PDB entry 6SUR | X-ray diffraction, 3.47 A resolution | chains I and J of the 4 polymer chains in the assembly

Chain I (and J):
Name: Autophagy-related protein 16-1
From: Mus musculus
Notes: chain J of this document is another copy of the same molecule, construct and numbering; everything in this record applies to it too
UniProt: Q8C0J2 (A16L1_MOUSE), isoform Q8C0J2-5; residue numbers follow UniProt; this construct covers 154-210
Amino-acid sequence (57 residues; each row starts with the number of its first residue):
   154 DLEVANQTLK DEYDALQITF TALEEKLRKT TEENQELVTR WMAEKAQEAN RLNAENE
Not modelled in the structure: 154-158, 209-210
Swiss-Prot annotation at these positions:
  - region: Ala-207 to Glu-210 (WIPI2-binding)
Reported in the primary citation:
  - self-association interface (contacts with another copy of this molecule); pairs are residue here / residue on that copy: Trp-194/Trp-194
  - mutagenesis - K198A, A202W, N206K: unchanged localization to WIPI2b

How chain I and chain J interact:
Pairs across the interface - 40 pairs, chain I then chain J:
  Asn-159(I) / Asn-159(J)  hydrogen bond (side chain-backbone)
  Asn-159(I) / Leu-162(J)
  Leu-162(I) / Leu-162(J)  hydrophobic
  Lys-163(I) / Leu-162(J)
  Tyr-166(I) / Glu-165(J)
  Tyr-166(I) / Tyr-166(J)  hydrophobic
  Tyr-166(I) / Leu-169(J)  hydrophobic
  Leu-169(I) / Tyr-166(J)  hydrophobic
  Leu-169(I) / Leu-169(J)  hydrophobic
  Leu-169(I) / Gln-170(J)
  Leu-169(I) / Phe-173(J)  hydrophobic
  Gln-170(I) / Leu-169(J)
  Thr-172(I) / Phe-173(J)
  Phe-173(I) / Thr-172(J)
  Phe-173(I) / Phe-173(J)  hydrophobic
  Phe-173(I) / Leu-176(J)  hydrophobic
  Leu-176(I) / Phe-173(J)  hydrophobic
  Leu-176(I) / Leu-176(J)  hydrophobic
  Leu-176(I) / Glu-177(J)
  Leu-176(I) / Leu-180(J)  hydrophobic
  Leu-180(I) / Leu-176(J)
  Leu-180(I) / Lys-179(J)
  Leu-180(I) / Leu-180(J)
  Thr-183(I) / Thr-183(J)
  Thr-183(I) / Thr-184(J)
  Thr-183(I) / Asn-187(J)
  Glu-186(I) / Asn-187(J)
  Asn-187(I) / Glu-186(J)  hydrogen bond
  Asn-187(I) / Asn-187(J)  hydrogen bond (backbone-side chain)
  Asn-187(I) / Leu-190(J)
  Leu-190(I) / Asn-187(J)
  Leu-190(I) / Leu-190(J)  hydrophobic
  Leu-190(I) / Val-191(J)  hydrophobic
  Val-191(I) / Leu-190(J)  hydrophobic
  Arg-193(I) / Trp-194(J)
  Trp-194(I) / Leu-190(J)  hydrogen bond (side chain-backbone)
  Trp-194(I) / Arg-193(J)
  Trp-194(I) / Trp-194(J)
  Trp-194(I) / Glu-197(J)
  Glu-201(I) / Glu-197(J)
Also at the interface, not in a pair above, chain I (23 interface residues in all): Glu-165, Glu-177, Lys-179, Thr-184, Glu-197
Also at the interface, not in a pair above, chain J (22 interface residues in all): Lys-163

Overview:
The interface between chain I and chain J involves 23 residues on one side and 22 on the other, with 4
hydrogen bonds. Among the polar pairs are Asn-159(I)/Asn-159(J), Asn-187(I)/Glu-186(J) and
Asn-187(I)/Asn-187(J). The paper reports that K198A, A202W and N206K of chain I leave localization to WIPI2b
unchanged; a self-association interface involving Trp-194(I).
Chain I and chain J are both Autophagy-related protein 16-1 (Mus musculus); the structure, The Rab33B-Atg16L1
crystal structure, was determined by X-ray diffraction.
